6R1T - chains G and I of the 10 polymer chains in the assembly; structure by electron microscopy, 4.02 A resolution (low resolution: residue-level contacts below are approximate; hydrogen-bond / salt-bridge calls are withheld).

Chain G:
Molecule: Histone H2A
Source organism: Xenopus laevis
UniProt: Q6AZJ8 (Q6AZJ8_XENLA); residues 10-120 here correspond to UniProt positions 11-121 (UniProt number = residue number + 1)
Amino-acid sequence (111 residues; row label = number of the first residue in the row):
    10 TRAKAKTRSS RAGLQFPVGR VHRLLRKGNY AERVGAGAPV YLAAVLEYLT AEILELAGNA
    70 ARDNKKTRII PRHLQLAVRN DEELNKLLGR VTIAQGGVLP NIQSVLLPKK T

Chain I:
Molecule: 147-nt DNA strand
Source organism: synthetic construct
Sequence (147 nucleotides; each row starts with the number of its first residue; numbers below 1 keep their minus sign (DA-73 is residue -73)):
   -73 ATCGGATGTA TATATCTGAC ACGTGCCTGG AGACTAGGGA GTAATCCCCT TGGCGGTTAA
   -13 AACGCGGGGG ACAGCGCGTA CGTGCGTTTA AGCGGTGCTA GAGCTGTCTA CGACCAATTG
    47 AGCGGCCTCG GCACCGGGAT TCTCGAT

How chain G and chain I interact:
Residue-residue contacts - 16 pairs, chain G then chain I:
  Arg29(G) with DG48(I); DC49(I)
  Glu41(G) with DA39(I)
  Arg42(G) with DG38(I); DA39(I)
  Val43(G) with DG38(I); DA39(I)
  Gly44(G) with DG38(I)
  Ala45(G) with DG38(I)
  Lys75(G) with DC58(I); DA59(I)
  Thr76(G) with DG57(I); DC58(I)
  Arg77(G) with DG57(I); DC58(I)
  Lys119(G) with DT69(I)
Also at the interface, not in a pair above, chain G (13 interface residues in all): Thr10, Thr16, Arg35
Also at the interface, not in a pair above, chain I (11 interface residues in all): DC37, DT44, DA47

Summary:
The interface between chain G and chain I involves 13 residues on one side and 11 on the other.
Chain G is Histone H2A (Xenopus laevis) and chain I is a 147-nt DNA strand (synthetic construct); the
structure, Structure of LSD2/NPAC-linker/nucleosome core particle complex: Class 1, free nuclesome, was
determined by electron microscopy, deposited together with 6R1U and 6R25.
